8G5N - chains A and B of the 5 polymer chains in the assembly; structure by electron microscopy, 2.73 A resolution.

Chain A:
Name: DNA polymerase subunit gamma-1
Source organism: Homo sapiens
Notes: EC 2.7.7.7
UniProt: P54098 (DPOG1_HUMAN); numbering as in UniProt (aligned over 1-1239)
Chain sequence (1239 residues; numbered 1 to 1239; the number before each row is that of its first residue):
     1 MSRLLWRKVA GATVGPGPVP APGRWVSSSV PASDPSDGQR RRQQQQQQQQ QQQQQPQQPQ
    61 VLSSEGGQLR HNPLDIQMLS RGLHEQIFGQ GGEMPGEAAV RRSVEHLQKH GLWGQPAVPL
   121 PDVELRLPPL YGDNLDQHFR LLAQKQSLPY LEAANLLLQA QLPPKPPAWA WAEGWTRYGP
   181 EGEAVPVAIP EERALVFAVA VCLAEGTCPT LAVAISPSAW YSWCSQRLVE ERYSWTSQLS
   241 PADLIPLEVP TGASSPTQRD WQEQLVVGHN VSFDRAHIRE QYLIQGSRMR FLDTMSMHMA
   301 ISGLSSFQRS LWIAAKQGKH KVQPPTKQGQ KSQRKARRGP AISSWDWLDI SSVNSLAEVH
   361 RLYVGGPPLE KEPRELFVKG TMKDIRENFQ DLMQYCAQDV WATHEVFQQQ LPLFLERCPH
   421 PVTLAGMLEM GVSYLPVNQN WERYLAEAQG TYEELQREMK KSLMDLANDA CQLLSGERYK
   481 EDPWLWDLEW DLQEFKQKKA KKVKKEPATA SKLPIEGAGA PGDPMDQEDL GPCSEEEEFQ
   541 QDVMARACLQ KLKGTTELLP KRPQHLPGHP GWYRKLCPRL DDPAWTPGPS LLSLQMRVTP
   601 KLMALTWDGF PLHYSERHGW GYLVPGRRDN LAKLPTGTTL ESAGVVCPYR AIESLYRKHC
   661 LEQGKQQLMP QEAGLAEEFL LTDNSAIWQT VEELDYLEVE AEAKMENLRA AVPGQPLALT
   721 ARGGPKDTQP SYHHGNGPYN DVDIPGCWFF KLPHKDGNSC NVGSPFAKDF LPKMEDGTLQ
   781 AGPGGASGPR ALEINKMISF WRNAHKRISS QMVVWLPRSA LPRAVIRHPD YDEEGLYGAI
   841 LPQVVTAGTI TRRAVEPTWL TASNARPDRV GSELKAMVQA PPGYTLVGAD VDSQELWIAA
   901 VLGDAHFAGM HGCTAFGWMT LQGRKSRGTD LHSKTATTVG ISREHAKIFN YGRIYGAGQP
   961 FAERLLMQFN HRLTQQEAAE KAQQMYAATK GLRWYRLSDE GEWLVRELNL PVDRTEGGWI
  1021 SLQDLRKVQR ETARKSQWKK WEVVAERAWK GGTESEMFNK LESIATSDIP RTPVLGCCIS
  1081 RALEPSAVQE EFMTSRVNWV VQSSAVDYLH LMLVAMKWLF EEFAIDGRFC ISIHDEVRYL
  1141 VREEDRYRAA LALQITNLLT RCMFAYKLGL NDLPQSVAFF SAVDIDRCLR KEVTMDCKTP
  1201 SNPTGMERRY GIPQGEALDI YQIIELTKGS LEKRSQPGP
Not modelled in the structure: 1-77, 250-261, 317-339, 496-533, 627-737, 998-1049, 1233-1239
Construct notes: engineered mutation Ala-198 (Asp in P54098), Ala-200 (Glu in P54098)
Swiss-Prot annotation at these positions:
  - region: Gln-43 to Gln-55 (Does not contribute to polymerase and exonuclease enzymatic activities), Thr-858 to Asn-864 (Trigger loop)
  - motif: Val-267 to Arg-275 (Exo II), Tyr-395 to Thr-403 (Exo III), Val-887 to Leu-896 (Pol A), Arg-943 to Gly-958 (Pol B), His-1134 to Val-1141 (Pol C)
  - binding site (DNA): Ser-306, Ser-593, Lys-806, Thr-849, Thr-1094, Ser-1095
  - binding site (RNA): Arg-579, His-754, Gly-763, Lys-768, Ser-863, Arg-869
  - binding site (a 2'-deoxyribonucleoside 5'-triphosphate): Asp-890, Val-891, Ser-893, Glu-895, Arg-943, Lys-947, Tyr-951, Asp-1135
  - binding site (Mg(2+)): Asp-890, Val-891, Asp-1135
  - site (Critical for replication fidelity and mismatch recognition): Arg-853, Gln-1102
  - natural variant: Arg-3 (R3P: In PEOB1 and SANDO), Gln-55 (Q55QQ; Q55QQQ), Arg-227 (R227W: In PEOB1 and MTDPS4B), Arg-232 (R232G: In MTDPS4A; R232H: In LS), Leu-244 (L244P: In MTDPS4A), Thr-251 (T251I: In PEOB1, MTDPS4A and MTDPS4B), Gly-268 (G268A: In PEOB1), Arg-275 (R275Q: Found in a patient with epileptic encephalopathy, developmental delay and moderate intellectual disability; uncertain significance), His-277 (H277L: In PEOB1; uncertain significance), Gly-303 (G303R: In MTDPS4A), Leu-304 (L304R: In PEOB1 and SANDO; L304SANDO: In PEOB1), Ser-305 (S305R: In MTDPS4A), 52 further natural variant entries in UniProt
  - mutagenesis: Asp-274 (D274A: Unable to idle at the 5'-end of the nascent DNA strand. Continues DNA synthesis into double-stranded DNA past the 5'-end creating a flap structure that cannot be ligated), Lys-498 (K498C: Decreases processive DNA synthesis), Lys-499 (K499C: Decreases processive DNA synthesis), Lys-501 (K501C: Decreases processive DNA synthesis), Val-543 to Leu-558 (Markedly decreases the stimulation by POLG2, resulting in impaired processive DNA synthesis), Leu-549 (L549N: Decreases processive DNA synthesis), Leu-552 (L552N: Decreases processive DNA synthesis), Lys-553 (K553N: Decreases processive DNA synthesis), Arg-853 (R853A: Abolishes primer DNA extention in the presence of dNTPs. Impairs intrinsic polymerase processivity. Enhances exonuclease activity leading to primer DNA degradation), Asp-890 (D890N: Abolishes DNA polymerase activity), Asp-1135 (D1135N: Abolishes DNA polymerase activity)
What the authors report for this chain:
  - conformationally variable residues (domain motion): Arg-232
  - mutagenesis - R309A: decreased catalytic activity (exonuclease activity)
  - disease-associated variants - R807P: decreased catalytic activity (proofreading activity)

Chain B:
Name: DNA polymerase subunit gamma-2, mitochondrial
Source organism: Homo sapiens
Notes: EC 2.7.7.7
UniProt: Q9UHN1 (DPOG2_HUMAN); residues 1-485 here = UniProt positions 1-485
Chain sequence (485 residues; each row starts with the number of its first residue):
     1 MRSRVAVRAC HKVCRCLLSG FGGRVDAGQP ELLTERSSPK GGHVKSHAEL EGNGEHPEAP
    61 GSGEGSEALL EICQRRHFLS GSKQQLSRDS LLSGCHPGFG PLGVELRKNL AAEWWTSVVV
   121 FREQVFPVDA LHHKPGPLLP GDSAFRLVSA ETLREILQDK ELSKEQLVAF LENVLKTSGK
   181 LRENLLHGAL EHYVNCLDLV NKRLPYGLAQ IGVCFHPVFD TKQIRNGVKS IGEKTEASLV
   241 WFTPPRTSNQ WLDFWLRHRL QWWRKFAMSP SNFSSSDCQD EEGRKGNKLY YNFPWGKELI
   301 ETLWNLGDHE LLHMYPGNVS KLHGRDGRKN VVPCVLSVNG DLDRGMLAYL YDSFQLTENS
   361 FTRKKNLHRK VLKLHPCLAP IKVALDVGRG PTLELRQVCQ GLFNELLENG ISVWPGYLET
   421 MQSSLEQLYS KYDEMSILFT VLVTETTLEN GLIHLRSRDT TMKEMMHISK LKDFLIKYIS
   481 SAKNV
Not modelled in the structure: 1-63, 161-169, 356-361
Swiss-Prot annotation at these positions:
  - modified residue: Ser-38 (Phosphoserine)
  - natural variant: Arg-182 (R182W: In MTDPS16), Gly-416 (G416A: No functional deficit), Asp-433 (D433Y: In MTDPS16B), Gly-451 (G451E: In PEOA4)

Interface between chain A and chain B:
Pairs across the interface (38; chain A residue first):
  Glu-454(A) with Arg-257(B), salt bridge; Gln-261(B), hydrogen bond
  Arg-457(A) with Gln-261(B)
  Glu-458(A) with Ser-271(B)
  Lys-461(A) with Arg-264(B), hydrogen bond (side chain-backbone); Pro-270(B)
  Asp-465(A) with Met-268(B)
  Asn-468(A) with Asp-459(B)
  Asp-469(A) with Lys-373(B), salt bridge
  Cys-471(A) with Thr-460(B), hydrogen bond; Met-462(B)
  Gln-472(A) with Arg-369(B), hydrogen bond
  Leu-474(A) with Met-462(B), hydrophobic
  Ser-475(A) with Thr-461(B), hydrogen bond
  Arg-478(A) with Asn-366(B), hydrogen bond (side chain-backbone); Leu-367(B)
  Asp-542(A) with Gln-397(B)
  Val-543(A) with Gln-397(B); Gln-400(B)
  Met-544(A) with Gly-401(B)
  Gln-550(A) with Thr-447(B), hydrogen bond (side chain-backbone); Leu-448(B), hydrogen bond (side chain-backbone); His-467(B)
  Lys-551(A) with Ser-469(B)
  Leu-552(A) with Asn-450(B); His-467(B)
  Leu-566(A) with Glu-464(B)
  Pro-567(A) with Lys-463(B); Glu-464(B)
  His-569(A) with Thr-460(B); Met-462(B); Glu-464(B), salt bridge
  Leu-580(A) with Lys-477(B), hydrogen bond (backbone-side chain)
  Ala-584(A) with Ser-481(B), hydrogen bond (backbone-side chain)
  Trp-585(A) with Phe-474(B)
  Thr-586(A) with Ser-481(B)
  Pro-587(A) with Ser-481(B)
  Arg-790(A) with Ser-271(B)
Also at the interface, not in a pair above, chain A (33 interface residues in all): Glu-494, Glu-557, Gly-568, Pro-570, Tyr-573, Pro-783
Also at the interface, not in a pair above, chain B (38 interface residues in all): Ala-267, Lys-364, Val-398, Glu-405, Glu-449, Gly-451, Met-465, Ile-468, Lys-470, Tyr-478, Ala-482

Summary:
The interface between chain A and chain B involves 33 residues on one side and 38 on the other; the contacts
include 10 hydrogen bonds and 3 salt bridges. Among the polar pairs are Glu-454(A)/Arg-257(B),
Asp-469(A)/Lys-373(B) and His-569(A)/Glu-464(B). The paper reports that R309A of chain A reduces catalytic
activity (exonuclease activity); conformational variability at Arg-232(A).
Chain A is DNA polymerase subunit gamma-1 and chain B is DNA polymerase subunit gamma-2, mitochondrial, both
from Homo sapiens; the structure, Cryo-EM structure of the Guide loop Engagement Complex (VI) of Human
Mitochondrial DNA Polymerase Gamma, was determined by electron microscopy (same publication as 8G5I, 8G5J,
8G5K, 8G5L, 8G5O, 8G5P and 8T7E).
